7KHI - chains C and M of the 9 polymer chains in the assembly; structure by electron microscopy, 3.62 A resolution.

== Chain C ==
Name: DNA-directed RNA polymerase subunit beta
Source organism: Escherichia coli (strain K12)
Notes: EC 2.7.7.6
UniProtKB: P0A8V2 (RPOB_ECOLI); numbering as in UniProt (aligned over 1-1342)
Chain sequence (1342 residues; numbered 1 to 1342; the number before each row is that of its first residue):
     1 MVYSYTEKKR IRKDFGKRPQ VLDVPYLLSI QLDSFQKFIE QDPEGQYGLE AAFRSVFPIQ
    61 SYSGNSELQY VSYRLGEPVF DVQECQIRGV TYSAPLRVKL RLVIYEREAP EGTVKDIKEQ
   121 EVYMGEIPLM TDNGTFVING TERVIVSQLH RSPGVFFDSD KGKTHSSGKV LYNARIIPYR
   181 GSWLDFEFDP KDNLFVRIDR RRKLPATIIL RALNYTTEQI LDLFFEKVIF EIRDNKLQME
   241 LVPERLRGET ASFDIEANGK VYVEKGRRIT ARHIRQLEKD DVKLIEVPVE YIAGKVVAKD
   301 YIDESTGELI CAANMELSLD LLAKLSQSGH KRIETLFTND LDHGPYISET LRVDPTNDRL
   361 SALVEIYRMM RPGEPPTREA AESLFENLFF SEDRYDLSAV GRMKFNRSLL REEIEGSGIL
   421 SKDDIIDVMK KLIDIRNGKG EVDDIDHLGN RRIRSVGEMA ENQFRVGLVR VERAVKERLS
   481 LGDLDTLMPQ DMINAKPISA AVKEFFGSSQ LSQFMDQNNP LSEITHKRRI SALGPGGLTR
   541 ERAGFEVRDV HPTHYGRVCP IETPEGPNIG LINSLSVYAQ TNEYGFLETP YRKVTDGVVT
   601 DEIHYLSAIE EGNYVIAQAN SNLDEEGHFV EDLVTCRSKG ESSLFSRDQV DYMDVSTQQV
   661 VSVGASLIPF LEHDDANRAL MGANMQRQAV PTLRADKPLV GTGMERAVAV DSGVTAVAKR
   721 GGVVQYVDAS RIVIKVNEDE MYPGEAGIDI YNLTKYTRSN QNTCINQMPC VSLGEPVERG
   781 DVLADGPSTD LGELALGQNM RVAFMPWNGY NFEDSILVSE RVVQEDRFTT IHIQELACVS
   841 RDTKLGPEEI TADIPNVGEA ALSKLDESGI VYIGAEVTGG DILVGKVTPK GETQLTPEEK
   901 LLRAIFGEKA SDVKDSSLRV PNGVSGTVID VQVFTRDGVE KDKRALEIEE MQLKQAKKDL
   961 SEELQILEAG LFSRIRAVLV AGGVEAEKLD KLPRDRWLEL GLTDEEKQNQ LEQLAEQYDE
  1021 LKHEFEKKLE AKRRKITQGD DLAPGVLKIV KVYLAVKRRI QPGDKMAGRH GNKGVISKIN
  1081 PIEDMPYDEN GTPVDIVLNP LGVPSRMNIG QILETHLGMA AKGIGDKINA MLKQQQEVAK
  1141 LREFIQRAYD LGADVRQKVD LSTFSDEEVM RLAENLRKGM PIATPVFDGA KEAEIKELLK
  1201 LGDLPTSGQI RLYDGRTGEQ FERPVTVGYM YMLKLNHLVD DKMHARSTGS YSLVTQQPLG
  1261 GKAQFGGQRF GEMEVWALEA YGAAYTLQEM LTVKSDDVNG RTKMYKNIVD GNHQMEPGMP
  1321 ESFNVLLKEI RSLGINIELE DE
Disordered / not traced: 1
Residues lining bound ligands:
  - chapso (1N7), molecule 1: Gln-46, Tyr-47, Tyr-179, Asp-396, Ser-398, Ala-399, Val-400, Glu-412, Ile-414, Glu-415, Arg-452, Glu-458, Glu-461, Arg-465, Glu-583, Tyr-584
  - chapso (1N7), molecule 2: Gln-725, Tyr-726, Arg-731, Lys-735, Glu-962, Gln-965, Ile-966, Ala-969
UniProt features mapped onto this chain:
  - modified residue (N6-acetyllysine): Lys-1022, Lys-1200
  - mutagenesis: Ile-561 (I561S: Resistant to antibiotics salinamide A and B), Ile-569 (I569S: Resistant to antibiotics salinamide A and B), Ala-665 (A665E: Resistant to antibiotics salinamide A and B), Asp-675 (D675A/G: Resistant to antibiotics salinamide A and B), Asn-677 (N677H/K: Resistant to antibiotics salinamide A and B), Leu-680 (L680M: Resistant to antibiotics salinamide A and B), Glu-813 (E813K: Disrupts the enzyme's active center)

== Chain M ==
Name: RNA polymerase-binding transcription factor DksA
Source organism: Escherichia coli (strain K12)
UniProtKB: P0ABS1 (DKSA_ECOLI); residue numbers follow UniProt; this construct covers 1-151
Chain sequence (151 residues; each row starts with the number of its first residue):
     1 MQEGQNRKTS SLSILAIAGV EPYQEKPGEE YMNEAQLAHF RRILEAWRNQ LRDEVDRTVT
    61 HMQDEAANFP DPVDRAAQEE EFSLELRNRD RERKLIKKIE KTLKKVEDED FGYCESCGVE
   121 IGIRRLEARP TADLCIDCKT LAEIREKQMA G
Disordered / not traced: 1-9
Metal / ion sites: Zn2+: Cys-114, Cys-117, Cys-135, Cys-138
Residues lining bound ligands: guanosine-5',3'-tetraphosphate (G4P): Trp-47, Arg-87, Arg-91, Glu-92, Lys-94, Leu-95, Lys-98, Arg-129, Lys-139
UniProt features mapped onto this chain:
  - zinc finger: Cys-114 to Cys-138 (dksA C4-type)
  - binding site (Zn(2+)): Cys-114, Cys-117, Cys-135, Cys-138
  - mutagenesis: Asp-71 (D71N: Does not increase ppGpp-dependent inhibition of transcription, but retains its ability to bind to RNAP; when associated with N-74. Increased transcription of its own RNA ...), Asp-74 (D74N: Does not increase ppGpp-dependent inhibition of transcription, but retains its ability to bind to RNAP; when associated with N-71. Increased transcription of its own RNA ...)
What the authors report for this chain:
  - mutagenesis - D137A: decreased binding to rrnBP1 inhibition by DksA

== How chain C and chain M interact ==
Residue-residue contacts (19; chain C residue first):
  Ser-159(C) with Gly-151(M)
  Lys-161(C) with Ala-150(M); Gly-151(M)
  Val-170(C) with Gln-148(M); Met-149(M); Ala-150(M)
  Tyr-172(C) with Gln-148(M), hydrogen bond (side chain-backbone); Gly-151(M), hydrogen bond (side chain-backbone)
  Arg-268(C) with Ser-116(M), hydrogen bond; Cys-138(M)
  Thr-270(C) with Asp-137(M), hydrogen bond
  Asp-340(C) with Arg-145(M), salt bridge
  Leu-341(C) with Arg-145(M)
  Arg-436(C) with Gln-148(M), hydrogen bond (backbone-side chain)
  Asn-437(C) with Gln-148(M)
  Gly-438(C) with Lys-147(M), hydrogen bond (backbone-side chain)
  Arg-678(C) with Val-73(M); Asp-74(M)
  Met-681(C) with Val-73(M), hydrophobic
Interface residues without a listed pair, chain C (19 interface residues in all): Gly-168, Gly-248, Val-442, Glu-565, Asn-677, Arg-1106
Interface residues without a listed pair, chain M (13 interface residues in all): Asp-71, Leu-141
From the paper, about this interface:
  - interface residues, chain M: Asp-137(M)

== Overview ==
19 residues of chain C face 13 of chain M across their interface, with 6 hydrogen bonds and 1 salt bridge.
Polar pairs include Asp-340(C)/Arg-145(M), Tyr-172(C)/Gln-148(M) and Tyr-172(C)/Gly-151(M). Bound to chain C:
chapso. Chain M binds guanosine-5',3'-tetraphosphate. The paper reports that D137A of chain M reduces binding
to rrnBP1 inhibition by DksA; the interface residue Asp-137(M).
Chain C is DNA-directed RNA polymerase subunit beta and chain M is RNA polymerase-binding transcription factor
DksA, both from Escherichia coli (strain K12); the structure, Escherichia coli RNA polymerase and rrnBP1
promoter complex with DksA/ppGpp, was determined by electron microscopy together with 7KHE, 7KHB and 7KHC from
the same study.
